PDB entry 3HNZ | X-ray diffraction, 2.75 A resolution | chain A

== Chain A ==
Name: 3-oxoacyl-[acyl-carrier-protein] synthase 2
Source organism: Escherichia coli
Notes: EC 2.3.1.179
Reference sequence: P0AAI5 (FABF_ECOLI); residues 1-412 here correspond to UniProt positions 2-413 (UniProt number = residue number + 1)
Amino-acid sequence (427 residues; numbered -14 to 412; the number before each row is that of its first residue; numbers below 1 keep their minus sign (Met-14 is residue -14)):
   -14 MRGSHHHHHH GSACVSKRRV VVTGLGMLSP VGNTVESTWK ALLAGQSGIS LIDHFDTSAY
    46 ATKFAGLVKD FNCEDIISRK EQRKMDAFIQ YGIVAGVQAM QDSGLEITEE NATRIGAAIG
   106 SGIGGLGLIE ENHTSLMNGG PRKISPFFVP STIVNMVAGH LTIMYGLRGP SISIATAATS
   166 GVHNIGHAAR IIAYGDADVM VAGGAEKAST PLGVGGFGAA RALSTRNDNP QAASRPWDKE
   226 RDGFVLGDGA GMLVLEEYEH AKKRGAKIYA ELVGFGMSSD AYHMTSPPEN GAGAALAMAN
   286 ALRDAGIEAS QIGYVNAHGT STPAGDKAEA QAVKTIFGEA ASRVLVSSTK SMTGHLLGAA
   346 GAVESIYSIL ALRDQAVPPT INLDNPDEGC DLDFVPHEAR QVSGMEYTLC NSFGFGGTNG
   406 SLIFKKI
Not modelled in the structure: -14 to 1
Sequence notes: expression tag (-14 to 0); engineered mutation Ala163 (Cys164 in P0AAI5)
Small-molecule neighbours: platensimycin (PMN): Ala163, Ala205, Arg206, Ala207, Phe229, His268, Thr270, Ser271, Pro272, His303, Thr305, Thr307, Pro308, Ala309, Gly310, His340, Phe398, Gly399, Phe400
Swiss-Prot annotation at these positions:
  - active site (For beta-ketoacyl synthase activity): His303, His340
  - binding site (platencin): Thr270, Thr307 to Ala309, His340
  - binding site (platensimycin): Thr270, His303, Thr307 to Ala309, His340

== Overview ==
Chain A binds platensimycin. Curated annotation (UniProt) lists active-site residues His303 and His340, 5
platencin-binding residues and 6 platensimycin-binding residues.
Chain A is 3-oxoacyl-[acyl-carrier-protein] synthase 2 (Escherichia coli); the structure, Structure of E. coli
FabF(C163A) in Complex with Platensimycin, was determined by X-ray diffraction together with 3I8P, 3HO2 and
3HO9 from the same study.
